6QBW - chain A; structure by X-ray diffraction, 2.40 A resolution.

[Chain A]
Protein: integrase
From: Human T-cell leukemia virus 2
Reference sequence: Q82441 (Q82441_HTLV2); residues 53-221 here correspond to UniProt positions 738-906 (UniProt number = residue number + 685)
Sequence (169 residues; row label = number of the first residue in the row):
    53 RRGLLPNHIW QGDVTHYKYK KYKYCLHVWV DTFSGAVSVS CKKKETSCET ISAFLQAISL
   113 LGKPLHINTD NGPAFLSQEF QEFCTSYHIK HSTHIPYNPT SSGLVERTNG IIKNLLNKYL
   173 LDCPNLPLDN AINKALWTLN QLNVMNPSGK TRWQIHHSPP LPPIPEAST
Unresolved in the structure: 53, 147-154, 210-221
Disulfides: Cys-100/Cys-175
Metal / ion sites: Ca2+: Asp-65, Val-66, Asp-122

[In short]
Asp-65, Val-66 and Asp-122 coordinate Ca2+.
Chain A is integrase (Human T-cell leukemia virus 2); the structure, Structure of the HTLV-2 integrase
catalytic core domain in complex with calcium, was determined by X-ray diffraction together with 7PEL, 6TJU,
6TOQ, 6QBT and 6QBV from the same study.
